PDB entry 8QKV | electron microscopy, 4.70 A resolution (low resolution: residue-level contacts below are approximate; hydrogen-bond / salt-bridge calls are withheld) | chains G and J of the 20 polymer chains in the assembly

Chain G:
Molecule: Histone H2B.1
Source organism: Saccharomyces cerevisiae S288C
UniProt: P02293 (H2B1_YEAST); residues 0-130 here correspond to UniProt positions 1-131 (UniProt number = residue number + 1)
Chain sequence (131 residues; each row starts with the number of its first residue; numbering starts at 0):
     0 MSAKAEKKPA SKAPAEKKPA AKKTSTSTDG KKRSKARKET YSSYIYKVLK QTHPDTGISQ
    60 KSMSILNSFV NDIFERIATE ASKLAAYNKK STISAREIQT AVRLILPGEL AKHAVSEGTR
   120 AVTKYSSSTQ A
Not modelled in the structure: 0-32, 129-130

Chain J:
Molecule: 194-nt DNA strand
Sequence (194 nucleotides; numbered -108 to 85; the number before each row is that of its first residue; numbers below 1 keep their minus sign (DG-108 is residue -108)):
  -108 GTAAGACACG ACTTATCGCC ACCCCGAGTA CATGCACAGG ATGTATATAT CTGACACGTG
   -48 CCTGGAGACT AGGGAGTAAT CCCCTTGGCG GTTAAAACGC GGGGGACAGC GCGTACGTGC
    12 GTTTAAGCGG TGCTAGAGCT GTCTACGACC AATTGAGCGG CCTCGGCACC GGGATTCTCC
    72 AGGGCGGCCG CGGA

How chain G and chain J interact:
Residue-residue contacts (13; chain G residue first):
  Lys34(G) - DG50(J)
  Arg36(G) - DG46(J)
  Arg36(G) - DA47(J)
  Arg36(G) - DG48(J)
  Lys37(G) - DC49(J)
  Lys37(G) - DG50(J)
  Thr39(G) - DG48(J)
  Thr39(G) - DC49(J)
  Ser41(G) - DC49(J)
  Ser42(G) - DG48(J)
  Ser42(G) - DC49(J)
  Lys88(G) - DG29(J)
  Lys88(G) - DC30(J)
Interface residues without a listed pair, chain G (9 interface residues in all): Tyr40, Lys46

Overview:
The interface between chain G and chain J involves 9 residues on one side and 7 on the other.
Here chain G is Histone H2B.1 (Saccharomyces cerevisiae S288C) and chain J is a 194-nt DNA strand. Entry 8QKV
(SWR1-nucleosome complex in configuration 2) was determined by electron microscopy, deposited together with
8QKU.
